Entry 7CWN (electron microscopy, 3.20 A resolution); this record covers chains D and E of the 15 polymer chains in the assembly.

Chain D:
Molecule: light chain of H014 Fab
From: Homo sapiens
Notes: antibody fragment or engineered binder
Amino-acid sequence (207 residues; each row starts with the number of its first residue):
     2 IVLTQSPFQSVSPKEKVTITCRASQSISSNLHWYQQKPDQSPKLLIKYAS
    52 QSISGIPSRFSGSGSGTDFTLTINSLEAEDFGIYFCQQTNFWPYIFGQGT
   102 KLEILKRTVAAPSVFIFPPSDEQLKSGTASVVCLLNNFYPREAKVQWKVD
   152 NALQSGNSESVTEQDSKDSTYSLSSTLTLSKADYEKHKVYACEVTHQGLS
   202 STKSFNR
Unresolved in the structure: 109-208
Disulfide bonds: Cys22-Cys87

Chain E:
Molecule: heavy chain of H014 Fab
From: Homo sapiens
Notes: antibody fragment or engineered binder
Amino-acid sequence (214 residues; numbered 2 to 215; the number before each row is that of its first residue):
     2 VQLVQSGAEVKKPGATVKISCKVSGYSFSNYYIHWVKQAPGKSLEWIGYI
    52 DPFNGGTSDNLKFKGAATLTADTSTDTAYMELSSLRSEDTAVYYCARSEY
   102 DPYYVMDYWGQGTTVTVSSASTKGPSVFPLAPSGGTAALGCLVKDYFPEP
   152 VTVSWNSGALTSGVHTFPAVLQSSGLYSLSSVVTVPSSSLGTQTYICNVN
   202 HKPSNTKVDKKVEP
Unresolved in the structure: 124-215
Disulfide bonds: Cys22-Cys96

How chain D and chain E interact:
Residue-residue contacts - 27 pairs, chain D then chain E:
  His33(D) - Tyr105(E)
  His33(D) - Val106(E)
  Tyr35(D) - Met107(E)  hydrogen bond (side chain-backbone)
  Tyr35(D) - Trp110(E)  hydrophobic
  Gln37(D) - Gln39(E)  hydrogen bond
  Ser42(D) - Tyr95(E)
  Ser42(D) - Trp110(E)
  Pro43(D) - Leu45(E)  hydrophobic
  Pro43(D) - Trp110(E)
  Leu45(D) - Val106(E)  hydrophobic
  Leu45(D) - Met107(E)
  Leu45(D) - Asp108(E)
  Lys48(D) - Val106(E)
  Lys48(D) - Asp108(E)  salt bridge
  Tyr49(D) - Tyr104(E)
  Gln88(D) - Met107(E)  hydrogen bond
  Trp93(D) - Ser59(E)
  Trp93(D) - Asp60(E)
  Pro94(D) - Asn61(E)
  Tyr95(D) - Trp47(E)
  Tyr95(D) - Tyr105(E)
  Phe97(D) - Val37(E)  hydrophobic
  Phe97(D) - Leu45(E)  hydrophobic
  Phe97(D) - Trp47(E)  hydrophobic
  Phe97(D) - Met107(E)  hydrophobic
  Gly98(D) - Ser44(E)
  Gln99(D) - Ser44(E)
Interface residues without a listed pair, chain D (18 interface residues in all): Gln41, Ile54, Phe86
Interface residues without a listed pair, chain E (18 interface residues in all): Glu46, Leu62, Gly111

In short:
The chain D/chain E interface involves 18 residues from each chain; the contacts include 3 hydrogen bonds and
1 salt bridge. Polar pairs include Lys48(D)-Asp108(E), Tyr35(D)-Met107(E) and Gln37(D)-Gln39(E).
Here chain D is light chain of H014 Fab and chain E is heavy chain of H014 Fab, both from Homo sapiens. Entry
7CWN (P17-H014 Fab cocktail in complex with SARS-CoV-2 spike protein) was determined by electron microscopy
(same publication as 7CWL, 7CWM and 7CWO).
